Entry 9I8V (electron microscopy, 3.33 A resolution); this record covers chains C and D of the 5 polymer chains in the assembly.

== Chain C ==
Molecule: RNA-splicing ligase RtcB homolog
From: Danio rerio
Notes: EC 6.5.1.8
UniProt: Q6NZS4 (RTCB_DANRE); numbering as in UniProt (aligned over 1-505)
Amino-acid sequence (519 residues; row label = number of the first residue in the row; numbers below 1 keep their minus sign (Met-13 is residue -13)):
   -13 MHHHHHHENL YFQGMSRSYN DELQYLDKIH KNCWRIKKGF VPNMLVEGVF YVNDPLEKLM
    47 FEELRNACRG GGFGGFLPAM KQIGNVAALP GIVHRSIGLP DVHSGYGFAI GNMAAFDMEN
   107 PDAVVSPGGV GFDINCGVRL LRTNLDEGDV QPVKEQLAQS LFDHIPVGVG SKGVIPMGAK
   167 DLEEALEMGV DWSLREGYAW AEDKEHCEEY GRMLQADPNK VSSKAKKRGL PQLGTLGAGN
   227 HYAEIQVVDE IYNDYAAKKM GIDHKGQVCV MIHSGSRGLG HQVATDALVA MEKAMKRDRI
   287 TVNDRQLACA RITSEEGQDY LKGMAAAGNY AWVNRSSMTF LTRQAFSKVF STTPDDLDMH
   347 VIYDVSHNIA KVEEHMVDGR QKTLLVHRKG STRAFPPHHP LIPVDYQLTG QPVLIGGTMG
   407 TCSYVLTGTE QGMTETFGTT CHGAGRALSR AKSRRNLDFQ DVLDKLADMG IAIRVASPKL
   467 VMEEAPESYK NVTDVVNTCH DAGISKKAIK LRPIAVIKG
Disordered / not traced: -13 to 2, 56-59, 433-475
Differences from the reference sequence: initiating methionine (-13); expression tag (-12 to 0)
Curated features (UniProtKB/Swiss-Prot):
  - active site: His428 (GMP-histidine intermediate)
  - binding site (Mn(2+)): Asp119, Cys122, His227, His259, His353
  - binding site (GMP): Asn226 to Glu230, His353, Asn354, Gly402 to Met405, Ser409, His428 to Gly431, Lys504
From the paper describing this entry:
  - mutagenesis - R263A: abolished catalytic activity

== Chain D ==
Molecule: Family with sequence similarity 98, member B
From: Danio rerio
UniProt: A0PJS3 (A0PJS3_DANRE); residue numbers follow UniProt; this construct covers 1-296
Amino-acid sequence (296 residues; each row starts with the number of its first residue):
     1 MESDILDILE QLGYDGPLAE EACLLAECGR GFSSSEYVNL LTWLTKQLTQ FTETHTQDEI
    61 ITADPLDVSR LLKDCCCPYE GLASRLANGD VKDTRDHLKI ILFVSSELQS AQLLLSKTLR
   121 DAEEREMRSC SPLQDLSVIC HTLTLPDPAG RDPTDTFTDI QTQVNVLLEK LPETHIGAPA
   181 LQRSISAEQW EELEKINSTL SAEYECRRRM LIKRLDVTVQ SFSWSDRAKV KIDQMARAYQ
   241 PKRHSLSVRS SVSLAHLLAA RRDICNMVKT SSGSSRQNTS CAVNRILMGR VPDRGG
Disordered / not traced: 56-61, 267-296

== Interface between chain C and chain D ==
Residue-residue contacts - 17 pairs, chain C then chain D:
  Met174(C) with Ser221(D), hydrogen bond; Trp224(D), hydrophobic
  Asp177(C) with Ser221(D); Phe222(D)
  Leu180(C) with Phe222(D), hydrophobic
  Arg181(C) with Ser221(D); Phe222(D); Ser225(D)
  Glu182(C) with Arg227(D), salt bridge
  Lys190(C) with Thr218(D)
  Tyr196(C) with Leu211(D); Arg214(D)
  His384(C) with Arg207(D), hydrogen bond (backbone-side chain)
  Pro386(C) with Arg207(D); Met210(D)
  Gln393(C) with Tyr204(D); Arg207(D), hydrogen bond
Other interface residues (no listed pair), chain C (14 interface residues in all): Glu195, Arg198, His385, Leu387
Other interface residues (no listed pair), chain D (12 interface residues in all): Val217
The authors on this interface:
  - interface residues, chain C: Pro340(C)

== Overview ==
The interface between chain C and chain D involves 14 residues on one side and 12 on the other, with 3
hydrogen bonds and 1 salt bridge. Polar pairs include Glu182(C)-Arg227(D), Met174(C)-Ser221(D) and
His384(C)-Arg207(D). From the paper: R263A of chain C abolishes catalytic activity; the interface residue
Pro340(C).
Chain C is RNA-splicing ligase RtcB homolog and chain D is Family with sequence similarity 98, member B, both
from Danio rerio; the structure, Cryo-EM structure of the Danio rerio tRNA ligase complex, was determined by
electron microscopy.
